PDB entry 7PFC | electron microscopy, 6.40 A resolution (low resolution: residue-level contacts below are approximate; hydrogen-bond / salt-bridge calls are withheld) | chains A and I of the 19 polymer chains in the assembly

[Chain A]
Name: Histone H3.2
Organism: Homo sapiens
Reference sequence: Q71DI3 (H32_HUMAN); residues 0-135 here correspond to UniProt positions 1-136 (UniProt number = residue number + 1)
Amino-acid sequence (136 residues; each row starts with the number of its first residue; numbering starts at 0):
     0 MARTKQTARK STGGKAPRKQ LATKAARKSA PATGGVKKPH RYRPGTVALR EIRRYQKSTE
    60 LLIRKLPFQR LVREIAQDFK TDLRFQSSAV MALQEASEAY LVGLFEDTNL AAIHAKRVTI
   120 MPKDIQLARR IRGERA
Unresolved in the structure: 0-36, 134-135
Differences from the reference sequence: engineered mutation Ala110 (Cys111 in Q71DI3)
Curated features (UniProtKB/Swiss-Prot):
  - modified residue: Arg2 (Asymmetric dimethylarginine), Thr3 (Phosphothreonine), Lys4 (Allysine), Gln5 (5-glutamyl dopamine), Thr6 (Phosphothreonine), Arg8 (Citrulline), Lys9 (N6,N6,N6-trimethyllysine), Ser10 (ADP-ribosylserine), Thr11 (Phosphothreonine), Lys14 (N6-(2-hydroxyisobutyryl)lysine), Arg17 (Asymmetric dimethylarginine), Lys18 (N6-(2-hydroxyisobutyryl)lysine), Lys23 (N6-(2-hydroxyisobutyryl)lysine), Arg26 (Citrulline), Lys27 (N6,N6,N6-trimethyllysine), Ser28 (ADP-ribosylserine), Lys36 (N6,N6,N6-trimethyllysine), Lys37 (N6-methyllysine), Tyr41 (Phosphotyrosine), Lys56 (N6,N6,N6-trimethyllysine) and 8 more in UniProt
  - lipidation: Lys18 (N6-decanoyllysine)

[Chain I]
Molecule: 788-nt DNA strand
Organism: synthetic construct
Sequence (788 nucleotides; row label = number of the first residue in the row; note: 217 numbers in that range are skipped by the numbering (no residue carries them; nothing is unmodelled there); a row labelled like 187A-187Z holds insertion residues (187A, then the next letters in order)):
     1 ATCGTCTCGC GCACTGGCCG CCATACTGGA GAATCCCGGT GCCGAGGCCG CTCAATTGGT
    61 CGTAGACAGC TCTAGCACCG CTTAAACGCA CGTACGCGCT GTCCCCCGCG TTTTAACCGC
   121 CAAGGGGATT ACTCCCTAGT CTCCAGGCAC GTGTCAGATA TATACATCCT GTCATGTAAG
   181 TATTAAG
187A-187Z GTAACCCAGTACTGTCTCGCGCACTG
188A-188Z GCCGCCATACTGGAGAATCCCGGTGC
189A-189Z CGAGGCCGCTCAATTGGTCGTAGACA
190A-190Z GCTCTAGCACCGCTTAAACGCACGTA
191A-191Z CGCGCTGTCCCCCGCGTTTTAACCGC
192A-192Z CAAGGGGATTACTCCCTAGTCTCCAG
193A-193Z GCACGTGTCAGATATATACATCCTGT
194A-194Z CATGTAAGTATTAAGGTAACCCAGTA
195A-195J CTGTCTCGCG
   405 CACTGGCCGC CATACTGGAG AATCCCGGTG CCGAGGCCGC TCAATTGGTC GTAGACAGCT
   465 CTAGCACCGC TTAAACGCAC GTACGCGCTG TCCCCCGCGT TTTAACCGCC AAGGGGATTA
   525 CTCCCTAGTC TCCAGGCACG TGTCAGATAT ATACATCCTG TCATGTAAGT AATAAGGTAA
   585 CCCAGTACTG TCTCGCGCAC TGGCCGCCAT ACTGGAGAAT CCCGGTGCCG AGGCCGCTCA
   645 ATTGGTCGTA GACAGCTCTA GCACCGCTTA AACGCACGTA CGCGCTGTCC CCCGCGTTTT
   705 AACCGCCAAG GGGATTACTC CCTAGTCTCC AGGCACGTGT CAGATATATA CATCCTGTCA
   765 TGTAAGTATT AAGGTAACCC GAT
Unresolved in the structure: 1-15, 187A-187Z, 188A-188Z, 189A-189Z, 190A-190Z, 191A-191Z, 192A-192Z, 193A-193Z, 194A-194Z, 195A-195J, 577-787

[Chain A / chain I interface]
Residue-residue contacts - 29 pairs, chain A then chain I:
  Lys37(A) - DT170(I)
  Lys37(A) - DG171(I)
  His39(A) - DC169(I)
  Arg40(A) - DC169(I)
  Tyr41(A) - DC168(I)
  Tyr41(A) - DC169(I)
  Arg42(A) - DA94(I)
  Arg42(A) - DC169(I)
  Pro43(A) - DT93(I)
  Pro43(A) - DA94(I)
  Thr45(A) - DC168(I)
  Thr45(A) - DC169(I)
  Arg63(A) - DA85(I)
  Arg63(A) - DA86(I)
  Arg72(A) - DC76(I)
  Arg83(A) - DC76(I)
  Phe84(A) - DG75(I)
  Phe84(A) - DC76(I)
  Gln85(A) - DG75(I)
  Ser86(A) - DG75(I)
  Arg116(A) - DG96(I)
  Arg116(A) - DC97(I)
  Val117(A) - DC95(I)
  Val117(A) - DG96(I)
  Thr118(A) - DC95(I)
  Thr118(A) - DG96(I)
  Met120(A) - DG96(I)
  Met120(A) - DC97(I)
  Lys122(A) - DC97(I)
Also at the interface, not in a pair above, chain A (20 interface residues in all): Gln68, Lys115
Also at the interface, not in a pair above, chain I (14 interface residues in all): DC91

[Overview]
20 residues of chain A face 14 of chain I across their interface.
Here chain A is Histone H3.2 (Homo sapiens) and chain I is a 788-nt DNA strand (synthetic construct). Entry
7PFC (Nucleosome stack of the 4x197 nucleosome array containing H1) was determined by electron microscopy
(same publication as 7PET, 7PEU, 7PEV, 7PEW, 7PEX, 7PEY and 16 further entries).
